Entry 8HR7 (electron microscopy, 3.96 A resolution); this record covers chains A and O of the 19 polymer chains in the assembly.

# Chain A (and O)
Protein: Archaeal ATPase
Source organism: Escherichia coli
Notes: chain O of this document is another copy of the same molecule, construct and numbering; everything in this record applies to it too
UniProt: A0A8H9B1T2 (A0A8H9B1T2_ECOLX); numbering as in UniProt (aligned over 1-947)
Sequence (947 residues; numbered 1 to 947; the number before each row is that of its first residue):
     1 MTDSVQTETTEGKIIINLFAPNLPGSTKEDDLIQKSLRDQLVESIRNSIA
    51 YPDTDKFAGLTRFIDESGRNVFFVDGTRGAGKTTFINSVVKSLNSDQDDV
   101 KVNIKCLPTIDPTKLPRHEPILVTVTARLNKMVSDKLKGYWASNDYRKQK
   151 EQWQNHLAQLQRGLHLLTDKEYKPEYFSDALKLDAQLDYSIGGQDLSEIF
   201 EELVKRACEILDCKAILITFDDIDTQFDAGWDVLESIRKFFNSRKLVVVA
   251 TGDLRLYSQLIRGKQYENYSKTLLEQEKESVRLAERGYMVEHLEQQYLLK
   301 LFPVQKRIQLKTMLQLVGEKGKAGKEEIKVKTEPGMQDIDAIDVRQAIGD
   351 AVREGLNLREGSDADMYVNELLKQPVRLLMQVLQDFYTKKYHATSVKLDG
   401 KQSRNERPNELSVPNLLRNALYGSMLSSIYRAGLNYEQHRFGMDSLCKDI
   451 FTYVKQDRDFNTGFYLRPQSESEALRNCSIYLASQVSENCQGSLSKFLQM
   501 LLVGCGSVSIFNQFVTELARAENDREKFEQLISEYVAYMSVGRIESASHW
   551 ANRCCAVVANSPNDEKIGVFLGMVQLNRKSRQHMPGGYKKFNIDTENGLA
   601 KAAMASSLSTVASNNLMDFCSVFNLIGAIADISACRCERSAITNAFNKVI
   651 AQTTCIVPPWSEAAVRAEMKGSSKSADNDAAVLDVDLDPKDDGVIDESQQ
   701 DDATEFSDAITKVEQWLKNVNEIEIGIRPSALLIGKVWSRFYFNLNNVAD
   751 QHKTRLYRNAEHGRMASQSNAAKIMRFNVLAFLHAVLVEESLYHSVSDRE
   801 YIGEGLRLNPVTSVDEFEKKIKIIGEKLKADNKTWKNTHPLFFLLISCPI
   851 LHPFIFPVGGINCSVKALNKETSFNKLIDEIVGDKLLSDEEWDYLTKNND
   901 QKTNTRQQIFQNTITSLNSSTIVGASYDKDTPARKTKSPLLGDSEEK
Disordered / not traced: 1-12, 52-68, 96-101, 396-410, 518-523, 664-699, 899-906, 935-947
Sequence notes: conflict Arg636 (Leu in A0A8H9B1T2), Leu940 (Ser in A0A8H9B1T2)

# How chain A and chain O interact
Residue-residue contacts (171):
  Pro21(A) - Tyr51(O)
  Leu23(A) - Arg69(O)
  Leu23(A) - Arg244(O)
  Ser26(A) - Arg244(O)  hydrogen bond
  Arg78(A) - Met289(O)
  Arg78(A) - His292(O)  hydrogen bond (side chain-backbone)
  Arg78(A) - Leu293(O)
  Arg78(A) - Gln296(O)
  Gly79(A) - Gln296(O)  hydrogen bond (backbone-side chain)
  Thr113(A) - Arg238(O)  hydrogen bond
  Thr113(A) - Lys239(O)
  Lys114(A) - Lys239(O)
  Leu115(A) - Asp195(O)
  Leu115(A) - Lys239(O)
  Arg117(A) - Leu167(O)  hydrogen bond (side chain-backbone)
  Arg117(A) - Asp169(O)  hydrogen bond (side chain-backbone)
  His118(A) - Lys170(O)
  His118(A) - Glu171(O)
  His118(A) - Tyr172(O)  hydrogen bond (side chain-backbone)
  Glu119(A) - Tyr172(O)
  Val123(A) - Tyr172(O)
  Val123(A) - Phe177(O)  hydrophobic
  Thr126(A) - Phe177(O)
  Ala127(A) - Leu183(O)
  Ala127(A) - Gly193(O)
  Arg128(A) - Ile191(O)
  Arg128(A) - Gly192(O)
  Asn130(A) - Leu181(O)  hydrogen bond (side chain-backbone)
  Asn130(A) - Leu183(O)
  Lys131(A) - Leu183(O)
  Lys131(A) - Tyr189(O)  hydrogen bond (side chain-backbone)
  Lys131(A) - Ser190(O)
  Gln161(A) - Phe177(O)
  Gln161(A) - Leu181(O)
  His165(A) - Pro174(O)
  Thr168(A) - Glu171(O)
  Thr168(A) - Tyr172(O)
  Asp224(A) - Gln265(O)
  Thr225(A) - Arg238(O)  hydrogen bond
  Thr225(A) - Gln265(O)  hydrogen bond (backbone-side chain)
  Gln226(A) - Trp231(O)
  Gln226(A) - Glu235(O)
  Phe227(A) - Asn268(O)
  Arg255(A) - Met289(O)
  Leu256(A) - Met289(O)  hydrophobic
  Gln259(A) - Tyr269(O)
  Gln259(A) - Leu273(O)
  Gln259(A) - Glu285(O)
  Gln259(A) - Arg286(O)
  Arg262(A) - Leu273(O)
  Arg262(A) - Glu277(O)  salt bridge
  Arg262(A) - Arg282(O)
  Gly263(A) - Thr272(O)
  Gly263(A) - Leu273(O)
  Tyr266(A) - Thr272(O)
  Tyr266(A) - Leu273(O)  hydrophobic
  Tyr266(A) - Gln276(O)
  Tyr266(A) - Glu277(O)  hydrogen bond
  Glu267(A) - Thr272(O)
  Leu274(A) - Thr272(O)
  Leu274(A) - Gln276(O)
  Leu283(A) - Gln276(O)
  Arg377(A) - Gln296(O)
  Leu378(A) - Gln295(O)
  Gln381(A) - Gln305(O)
  Asp385(A) - Val304(O)
  Gly423(A) - Leu299(O)
  Gly423(A) - Val304(O)
  Gly423(A) - Arg307(O)  hydrogen bond (backbone-side chain)
  Ser424(A) - Gln295(O)  hydrogen bond (backbone-side chain)
  Ser424(A) - Leu299(O)
  Met425(A) - Gln295(O)
  Leu426(A) - Leu298(O)  hydrophobic
  Leu426(A) - Leu299(O)  hydrophobic
  Leu426(A) - Arg307(O)
  Ser427(A) - Glu291(O)  hydrogen bond (side chain-backbone)
  Ser427(A) - Glu294(O)  hydrogen bond
  Ser427(A) - Gln295(O)
  Ser428(A) - Glu291(O)  hydrogen bond
  Tyr430(A) - Leu254(O)
  Tyr430(A) - Arg255(O)
  Tyr430(A) - Ser258(O)
  Arg431(A) - Arg262(O)
  Arg431(A) - Gly287(O)  hydrogen bond (side chain-backbone)
  Arg431(A) - Glu291(O)  salt bridge
  Tyr436(A) - Arg255(O)
  Glu437(A) - Lys373(O)
  Gln438(A) - Asp75(O)  hydrogen bond
  Gln438(A) - Gln309(O)
  Gln438(A) - Gln315(O)  hydrogen bond (backbone-side chain)
  His439(A) - Thr312(O)
  His439(A) - Leu314(O)
  His439(A) - Gln315(O)
  His439(A) - Lys373(O)  hydrogen bond (side chain-backbone)
  Arg440(A) - Glu473(O)  salt bridge
  Arg440(A) - Arg476(O)
  Ser472(A) - Tyr288(O)
  Glu473(A) - Tyr288(O)
  Glu473(A) - His292(O)  salt bridge
  Glu526(A) - Arg525(O)  hydrogen bond (side chain-backbone)
  Gln530(A) - Asp524(O)
  Gln530(A) - Arg525(O)  hydrogen bond (side chain-backbone)
  Ser533(A) - Arg525(O)
  Glu534(A) - Arg525(O)
  Ala537(A) - Asp457(O)
  Ala537(A) - Arg458(O)
  Ala537(A) - Asp459(O)
  Tyr538(A) - Asn461(O)
  Gly542(A) - Gln469(O)
  Arg543(A) - Asp457(O)  salt bridge
  Arg543(A) - Asp459(O)  salt bridge
  Arg543(A) - Thr462(O)  hydrogen bond
  Arg543(A) - Gln469(O)  hydrogen bond (side chain-backbone)
  Arg543(A) - Ser470(O)
  Ile544(A) - Met366(O)  hydrophobic
  Glu545(A) - Arg467(O)  salt bridge
  Arg578(A) - Gln751(O)
  Lys579(A) - Asp750(O)  hydrogen bond (side chain-backbone)
  Lys579(A) - Gln751(O)
  Lys579(A) - Thr754(O)
  Lys579(A) - Arg755(O)
  Ser580(A) - Arg755(O)
  Ser580(A) - Ser767(O)
  Gln582(A) - Lys929(O)
  Gln582(A) - Pro932(O)
  Ile593(A) - Leu806(O)  hydrophobic
  Ile593(A) - Glu816(O)
  Lys601(A) - Leu806(O)
  Ala605(A) - Leu806(O)  hydrophobic
  Leu608(A) - Leu806(O)  hydrophobic
  Thr610(A) - Phe743(O)
  Ala612(A) - Phe743(O)  hydrophobic
  Ala612(A) - Asn746(O)
  Ser613(A) - Asn746(O)  hydrogen bond (backbone-side chain)
  Asn614(A) - Asn563(O)
  Asn614(A) - Ala749(O)
  Asn614(A) - Asp750(O)
  Asn615(A) - Asp750(O)
  Leu616(A) - Asn746(O)
  Leu616(A) - Asn747(O)
  Leu616(A) - Asp750(O)  hydrogen bond (backbone-side chain)
  Thr643(A) - Glu804(O)
  Ile650(A) - Phe743(O)
  Ile650(A) - Gly805(O)
  Ile650(A) - Leu806(O)  hydrophobic
  Ile650(A) - Arg807(O)
  Ala651(A) - Arg740(O)
  Ala651(A) - Phe743(O)
  Ala651(A) - Arg807(O)
  Gln652(A) - Ser739(O)
  Gln652(A) - Arg740(O)
  Gln652(A) - Val788(O)
  Thr654(A) - Ser739(O)  hydrogen bond (side chain-backbone)
  Thr654(A) - Arg740(O)
  Thr654(A) - Phe743(O)
  Cys655(A) - Asn461(O)
  Ile656(A) - Phe460(O)  hydrophobic
  Ile656(A) - Asn461(O)  hydrogen bond (backbone-side chain)
  Ile656(A) - Ser509(O)
  Ile656(A) - Asn512(O)
  Ile656(A) - Gln513(O)
  Val657(A) - Asn512(O)  hydrogen bond (backbone-side chain)
  Val657(A) - Gln513(O)
  Pro659(A) - Asn512(O)
  Pro659(A) - Thr516(O)  hydrogen bond (backbone-side chain)
  Ser661(A) - Glu517(O)
  Glu662(A) - Glu517(O)
  Ala663(A) - Glu517(O)
  Asp702(A) - Lys819(O)
  Asp702(A) - Ile823(O)
  Phe706(A) - Glu804(O)
Other interface residues (no listed pair), chain A (111 interface residues in all): Phe19, Ala20, Pro24, Pro116, Pro120, Thr124, Asp228, Lys264, Arg286, Gln384, Ala420, Lys448, Ala474, Asn477, Ser540, Lys590, Met604, Asp618, Asn647, Pro658, Ala703
Other interface residues (no listed pair), chain O (115 interface residues in all): Leu166, Thr168, Ala180, Ser197, Ser270, Tyr297, Lys300, Pro303, Tyr465, Glu471, Leu571, Tyr742, Glu789, Leu792, Glu800, Gly803, Leu808, Thr812

# Summary
111 residues of chain A face 115 of chain O across their interface, with 32 hydrogen bonds and 7 salt bridges.
Among the polar pairs are Arg262(A)-Glu277(O), Arg431(A)-Glu291(O) and Arg440(A)-Glu473(O).
Both chains are Archaeal ATPase (Escherichia coli). Entry 8HR7 (Structure of RdrA-RdrB complex) was determined
by electron microscopy together with 8HR8, 8HR9, 8HRA, 8HRB and 8HRC from the same study.
